PDB entry 2PFN | X-ray diffraction, 1.90 A resolution | chains T and A of the 4 polymer chains in the assembly

# Chain T
Molecule: Template
Sequence (11 nucleotides; each row starts with the number of its first residue):
     1 CGGCAGTACTG

# Chain A
Molecule: DNA polymerase lambda
From: Homo sapiens
Notes: EC 2.7.7.7, 4.2.99.-
Reference sequence: Q9UGP5 (DPOLL_HUMAN); residue numbers follow UniProt; this construct covers 242-575
Chain sequence (335 residues; row label = number of the first residue in the row):
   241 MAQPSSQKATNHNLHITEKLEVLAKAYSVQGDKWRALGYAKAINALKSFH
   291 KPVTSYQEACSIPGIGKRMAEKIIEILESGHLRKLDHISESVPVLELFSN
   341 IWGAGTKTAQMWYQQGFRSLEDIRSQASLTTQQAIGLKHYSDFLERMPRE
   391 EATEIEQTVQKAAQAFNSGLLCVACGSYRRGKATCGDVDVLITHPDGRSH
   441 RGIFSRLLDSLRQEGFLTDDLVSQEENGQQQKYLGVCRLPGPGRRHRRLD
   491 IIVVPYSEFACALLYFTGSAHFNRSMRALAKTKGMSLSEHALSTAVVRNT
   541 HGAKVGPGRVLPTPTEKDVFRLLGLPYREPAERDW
Unresolved in the structure: 241-250
Sequence notes: initiating methionine (241); engineered mutation Ala543 (Cys in Q9UGP5)
Bound ions: Na+ site 1: Cys300, Ser301, Ile302, Pro303; Na+ site 2: Ser339, Ile341, Ala344 (shared with 1 residue of chain P); Mg2+: Asp427, Asp429 (together with DUP); Na+ site 3: Asp427, Asp429, Asp490 (together with DUP); Na+ site 4 near Ser463 (its only coordinating residue here)
Residues lining bound ligands: DUP (2'-deoxyuridine 5'-alpha,beta-imido-triphosphate): Arg386, Gly416, Ser417, Arg420, Cys425, Gly426, Asp427, Asp429, Tyr505, Phe506, Thr507, Gly508, Ser509, Ala510, Asn513

# How chain T and chain A interact
Pairs across the interface - 31 pairs, chain T then chain A:
  DG3(T) with His541(A), salt bridge to the phosphate
  DC4(T) with Trp274(A), stacking on the base; Leu277(A), base contact; Lys521(A), salt bridge to the phosphate
  DA5(T) with Arg514(A), salt bridge to the phosphate; Arg517(A), hydrogen bond to the base; Ala518(A), sugar contact
  DG6(T) with Tyr505(A), base contact; Arg517(A), hydrogen bond to the sugar; Lys521(A), salt bridge to the phosphate; Leu527(A), sugar contact; Ser528(A), phosphate contact; Glu529(A), hydrogen bond to the base; Arg538(A), salt bridge to the phosphate
  DT7(T) with Ser528(A), sugar contact; Glu529(A), sugar contact; His530(A), hydrogen bond to the phosphate
  DA8(T) with Gln471(A), hydrogen bond to the phosphate; Lys472(A), hydrogen bond to the sugar; His530(A), salt bridge to the phosphate
  DC9(T) with Val462(A), phosphate contact; Ser463(A), phosphate contact; Gln464(A), sugar contact; Gln470(A), phosphate contact; Gln471(A), hydrogen bond to the phosphate; Lys472(A), hydrogen bond to the phosphate
  DT10(T) with Gln372(A), sugar contact; Val462(A), phosphate contact; Ser463(A), hydrogen bond to the phosphate; Gln464(A), phosphate contact
  DG11(T) with Thr371(A), phosphate contact
Also at the interface, not in a pair above, chain A (25 interface residues in all): Leu461, Glu466, Ser526, Thr540

# Summary
9 residues of chain T and 25 residues of chain A are in contact, with 9 hydrogen bonds, 6 salt bridges and 1
aromatic stacking contact. Polar pairs include DA5(T)-Arg517(A), DG6(T)-Glu529(A) and DG6(T)-Arg517(A). Chain
A binds compound DUP.
Here chain T is Template and chain A is DNA polymerase lambda (Homo sapiens). Entry 2PFN (Na in the active
site of DNA Polymerase lambda) was determined by X-ray diffraction, deposited together with 2PFO, 2PFP and
2PFQ.
